8G40 - chains H and M of the 10 polymer chains in the assembly; structure by electron microscopy, 2.80 A resolution.

[Chain H]
Molecule: Neuraminidase
Source organism: Influenza A virus
UniProt: A0A411D019 (A0A411D019_9INFA); residues 82-468 here = UniProt positions 82-468
Sequence (492 residues; each row starts with the number of its first residue; numbers below 1 keep their minus sign (Met-22 is residue -22)):
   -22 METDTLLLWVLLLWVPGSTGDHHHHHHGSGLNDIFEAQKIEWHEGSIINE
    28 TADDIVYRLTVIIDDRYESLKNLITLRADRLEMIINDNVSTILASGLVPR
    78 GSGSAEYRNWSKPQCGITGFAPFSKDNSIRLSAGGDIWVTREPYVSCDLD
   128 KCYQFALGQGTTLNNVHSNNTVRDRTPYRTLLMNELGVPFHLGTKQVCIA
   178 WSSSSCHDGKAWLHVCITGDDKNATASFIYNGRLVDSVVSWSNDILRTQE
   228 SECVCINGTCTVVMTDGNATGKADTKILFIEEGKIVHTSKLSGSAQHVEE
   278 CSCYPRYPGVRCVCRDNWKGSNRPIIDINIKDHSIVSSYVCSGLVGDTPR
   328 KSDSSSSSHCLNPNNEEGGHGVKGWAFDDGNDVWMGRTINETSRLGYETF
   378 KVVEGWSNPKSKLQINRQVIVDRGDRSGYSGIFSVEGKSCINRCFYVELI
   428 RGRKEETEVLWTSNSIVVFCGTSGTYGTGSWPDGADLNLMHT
Unresolved in the structure: -22 to 81
Construct notes: initiating methionine (-22); expression tag (-21 to 81, 469)
Disulfide bonds: Cys92-Cys417, Cys124-Cys129, Cys175-Cys193, Cys183-Cys230, Cys232-Cys237, Cys278-Cys291, Cys280-Cys289, Cys318-Cys337, Cys421-Cys447
Glycans and other covalent adducts: N-acetylglucosamine (NAG) linked to Asn86, Asn146, Asn367; glycan linked to Asn200, Asn234, Asn245
Metal / ion sites: Ca2+: Asp293, Gly297, Asp324, Gly345, His347

[Chain M]
Molecule: FNI19 Fab light chain
Source organism: Homo sapiens
Notes: antibody fragment or engineered binder
Sequence (215 residues; each row starts with the number of its first residue):
     1 EIVMTQSPATLSVSPGARATLFCRASRSVSDNLAWYQQKPGQAPRLLIFG
    51 ASTRATGVPARFSGSGSGTQFTLTISSLQSEDFAVYYCQHYNIWPPWTFG
   101 QGTKVEIKRTVAAPSVFIFPPSDEQLKSGTASVVCLLNNFYPREAKVQWK
   151 VDNALQSGNSQESVTEQDSKDSTYSLSSTLTLSKADYEKHKVYACEVTHQ
   201 GLSSPVTKSFNRGEC
Unresolved in the structure: 110-215
Disulfide bonds: Cys23-Cys88

[Interface between chain H and chain M]
Pairs across the interface (8):
  Asn294(H) - Trp94(M)  hydrogen bond (backbone-side chain)
  Trp295(H) - Trp94(M)
  Trp295(H) - Pro95(M)  hydrophobic
  Pro326(H) - Arg27(M)
  Glu344(H) - Arg27(M)  salt bridge
  Gly346(H) - Trp94(M)
  His347(H) - Ile93(M)
  His347(H) - Trp94(M)

[In short]
6 residues of chain H face 4 of chain M across their interface; the contacts include 1 hydrogen bond and 1
salt bridge. Among the polar pairs are Glu344(H)-Arg27(M) and Asn294(H)-Trp94(M). Covalently linked
N-acetylglucosamine: at Asn86(H), Asn146(H) and Asn367(H).
Chain H is Neuraminidase (Influenza A virus) and chain M is FNI19 Fab light chain (Homo sapiens); the
structure, N2 neuraminidase of A/Hong_Kong/2671/2019 in complex with 3 FNI19 Fab molecules, was determined by
electron microscopy (same publication as 8G30, 8G3M, 8G3N, 8G3O and 8G3V).
